PDB entry 5U5F | X-ray diffraction, 1.81 A resolution | chains A and B of the 5 polymer chains in the assembly

Chain A:
Protein: Memab trastuzumab fab light chain I83E
From: Homo sapiens
Notes: antibody fragment or engineered binder
Amino-acid sequence (214 residues; row label = number of the first residue in the row):
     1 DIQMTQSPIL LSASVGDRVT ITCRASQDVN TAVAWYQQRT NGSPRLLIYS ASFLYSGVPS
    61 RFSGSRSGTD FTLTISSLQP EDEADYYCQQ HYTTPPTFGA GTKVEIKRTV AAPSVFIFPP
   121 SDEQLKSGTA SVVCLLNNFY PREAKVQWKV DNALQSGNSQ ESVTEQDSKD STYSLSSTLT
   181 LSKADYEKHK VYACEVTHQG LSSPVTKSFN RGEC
Disulfides: Cys23-Cys88, Cys134-Cys194

Chain B:
Protein: Memab trastuzumab fab heavy chain
From: Homo sapiens
Notes: antibody fragment or engineered binder
Amino-acid sequence (223 residues; each row starts with the number of its first residue):
     1 EVQLVESGGG LVQPGGSLRL SCAASGFNIK DTYIHWVRQS PGKGLEWVAR IYPTNGYTRY
    61 ADSVKGRFTI SADTSKNTAY LQMNSLRAED TAIYYCSRWG GDGFYAMDYW GQGTLVTVSS
   121 ASTKGPSVFP LAPSSKSTSG GTAALGCLVK DYFPEPVTVS WNSGALTSGV HTFPAVLQSS
   181 GLYSLSSVVT VPSSSLGTQT YICNVNHKPS NTKVDKKVEP KSC
Disulfides: Cys22-Cys96, Cys147-Cys203
Small-molecule neighbours: meso-erythritol (MRY): Tyr152, Glu155, Pro156, Val157, Thr158, Ala175, Leu185

Interface between chain A and chain B:
Disulfides between the chains: Cys214(A)-Cys223(B)
Contacting residue pairs (72; chain A residue first):
  Tyr36(A) with Met107(B), hydrogen bond (side chain-backbone); Trp110(B)
  Gln38(A) with Gln39(B), hydrogen bond; Tyr95(B), hydrogen bond
  Ser43(A) with Tyr95(B); Gly111(B), hydrogen bond (side chain-backbone); Gln112(B), hydrogen bond (side chain-backbone)
  Pro44(A) with Tyr95(B); Trp110(B)
  Leu46(A) with Ala106(B), hydrophobic; Met107(B); Asp108(B)
  Tyr49(A) with Phe104(B); Ala106(B), hydrophobic
  Tyr55(A) with Asp108(B), hydrogen bond; Tyr109(B)
  Tyr87(A) with Gln39(B); Leu45(B), hydrophobic
  His91(A) with Trp99(B); Tyr105(B)
  Thr94(A) with Arg50(B), hydrogen bond; Arg59(B)
  Pro95(A) with Trp47(B), hydrophobic
  Pro96(A) with Trp47(B), hydrophobic
  Phe98(A) with Leu45(B), hydrophobic; Trp110(B), hydrophobic
  Phe116(A) with Lys136(B); Ser137(B); Thr138(B); Ser139(B)
  Ile117(A) with Lys136(B), hydrogen bond (backbone-backbone)
  Phe118(A) with Leu131(B), hydrophobic; Ala132(B); Ser137(B); Ala144(B)
  Ser121(A) with Phe129(B); Pro130(B)
  Asp122(A) with Lys221(B), salt bridge
  Glu123(A) with Val128(B); Phe129(B); Pro130(B); Lys216(B), salt bridge
  Gln124(A) with Phe129(B); Lys150(B)
  Ser131(A) with Leu148(B); Lys150(B)
  Val133(A) with Leu131(B), hydrophobic
  Leu135(A) with Ala144(B), hydrophobic; Phe173(B), hydrophobic
  Asn137(A) with His171(B); Thr190(B), hydrogen bond
  Asn138(A) with His171(B), hydrogen bond
  Gln160(A) with Val176(B); Leu177(B), hydrogen bond (side chain-backbone); Gln178(B)
  Glu161(A) with Val176(B)
  Ser162(A) with Phe173(B); Pro174(B), hydrogen bond (side chain-backbone); Val176(B)
  Val163(A) with Pro174(B)
  Thr164(A) with Thr172(B); Phe173(B)
  Asp167(A) with His171(B)
  Ser174(A) with His171(B), hydrogen bond; Phe173(B)
  Leu175(A) with Phe173(B)
  Ser176(A) with Phe173(B)
  Lys207(A) with Lys136(B)
  Ser208(A) with Lys136(B), hydrogen bond (backbone-side chain)
  Glu213(A) with Lys136(B)
  Cys214(A) with Lys221(B); Cys223(B), disulfide
Other interface residues (no listed pair), chain A (44 interface residues in all): Ala34, Gly42, Gln89, Thr129, Thr180, Phe209
Other interface residues (no listed pair), chain B (45 interface residues in all): Val37, Glu46, Leu145, Ser186, Val188, Ser222

In short:
Chain A and chain B form an interface of 44 and 45 residues respectively; the contacts include 1 disulfide
bond, 14 hydrogen bonds and 2 salt bridges. Among the polar pairs are Asp122(A)-Lys221(B), Glu123(A)-Lys216(B)
and Tyr36(A)-Met107(B). Ligands of chain B: meso-erythritol.
Chain A is Memab trastuzumab fab light chain I83E and chain B is Memab trastuzumab fab heavy chain, both from
Homo sapiens; the structure, MEDITOPE ENABLED TRASTUZUMAB I83E VARIANT IN COMPLEX WITH (Ac)
CQFDA(PH)2STRRLRCGGSK, was determined by X-ray diffraction.
